Entry 6EU0 (electron microscopy, 4.00 A resolution); this record covers chains R and Y of the 22 polymer chains in the assembly.

Chain R:
Molecule: Non-Template
Sequence (70 nucleotides; each row starts with the number of its first residue):
     1 CGTCCACTAT TTTCGGCTAC TATAAAAAAA TGTTTTTTTC GCAACTATGT GTTCGCGAAG
    61 TAACCCTTCG
Unresolved in the structure: 1-9, 42-51

Chain Y:
Molecule: TATA-box-binding protein
Organism: Saccharomyces cerevisiae (strain ATCC 204508 / S288c)
UniProtKB: P13393 (TBP_YEAST); numbering as in UniProt (aligned over 1-240)
Amino-acid sequence (240 residues; numbered 1 to 240; the number before each row is that of its first residue):
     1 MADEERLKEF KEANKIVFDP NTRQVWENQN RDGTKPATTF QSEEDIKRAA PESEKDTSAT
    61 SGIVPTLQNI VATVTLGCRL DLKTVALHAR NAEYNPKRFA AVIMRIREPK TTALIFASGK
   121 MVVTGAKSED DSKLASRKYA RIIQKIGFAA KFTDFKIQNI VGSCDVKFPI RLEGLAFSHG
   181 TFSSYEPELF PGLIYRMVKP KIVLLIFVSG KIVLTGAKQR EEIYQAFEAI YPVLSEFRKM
Unresolved in the structure: 1-60

Interface between chain R and chain Y:
Pairs across the interface (24; chain R residue first):
  DA22(R) with Leu189(Y), sugar contact; Phe190(Y), base contact
  DT23(R) with Val203(Y), phosphate contact; Leu205(Y), base contact; Thr215(Y), base contact
  DA24(R) with Asn159(Y), base contact; Val203(Y), phosphate contact; Thr215(Y), hydrogen bond to the base; Gly216(Y), sugar contact
  DA25(R) with Val71(Y), base contact; Gln158(Y), phosphate contact; Asn159(Y), base contact
  DA26(R) with Val122(Y), base contact; Gln158(Y), phosphate contact; Lys218(Y), salt bridge to the phosphate
  DA27(R) with Phe99(Y), base contact; Ala117(Y), sugar contact; Lys120(Y), phosphate contact
  DA28(R) with Phe99(Y), base contact; Ala117(Y), sugar contact; Ser118(Y), sugar contact; Lys120(Y), salt bridge to the phosphate
  DA29(R) with Arg98(Y), base contact
  DA30(R) with Arg98(Y), base contact
Also at the interface, not in a pair above, chain Y (18 interface residues in all): Ile194, Lys201

In short:
Chain R and chain Y form an interface of 9 and 18 residues respectively; the contacts include 1 hydrogen bond
and 2 salt bridges. Among the polar pairs are DA24(R)-Thr215(Y), DA26(R)-Lys218(Y) and DA28(R)-Lys120(Y).
Chain R is Non-Template and chain Y is TATA-box-binding protein (Saccharomyces cerevisiae (strain ATCC 204508
/ S288c)); the structure, RNA Polymerase III open pre-initiation complex (OC-PIC), was determined by electron
microscopy (same publication as 6EU1, 6EU2 and 6EU3).
